9CFA - chains L and H of the 3 polymer chains in the assembly; structure by X-ray diffraction, 3.06 A resolution.

[Chain L]
Protein: Fab eOD-CL04.1 lambda light chain
Source organism: Homo sapiens
Notes: antibody fragment or engineered binder
Sequence (215 residues; row label = number of the first residue in the row; note: 1 number in that range is skipped by the numbering (no residue carries it; nothing is unmodelled there); a row labelled like 27A-27C holds insertion residues (27A, then the next letters in order)):
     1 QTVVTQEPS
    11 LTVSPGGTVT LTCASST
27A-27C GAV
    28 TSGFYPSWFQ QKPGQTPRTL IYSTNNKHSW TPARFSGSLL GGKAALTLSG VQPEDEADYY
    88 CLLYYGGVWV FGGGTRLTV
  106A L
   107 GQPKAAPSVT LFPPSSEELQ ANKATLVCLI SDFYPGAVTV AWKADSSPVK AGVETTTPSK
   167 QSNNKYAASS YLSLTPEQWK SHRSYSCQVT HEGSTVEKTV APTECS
Not modelled in the structure: 1
Disulfide bonds: Cys23-Cys88, Cys134-Cys193

[Chain H]
Protein: Fab eOD-CL04.1 heavy chain
Source organism: Homo sapiens
Notes: antibody fragment or engineered binder
Sequence (219 residues; each row starts with the number of its first residue; note: 3 numbers in that range are skipped by the numbering (no residue carries them; nothing is unmodelled there); a row labelled like 82A-82C holds insertion residues (82A, then the next letters in order)):
     1 EVQLVESGGG LVEPGGSLRL SCAASGFNFS NYGMNWVRQA PGKGLECISY IS
   52A G
    53 SSSTKYYADS VKGRFTISRD NAKNSLYLQM
82A-82C NSL
    83 RDEDTAVYYC ARDHWGL
   101 DYWGQGTLVT VSSASTKGPS VFPLAPSSKS TSGGTAALGC LVKDYFPEPV TVSWNSGALT
   161 SGVHTFPAVL QSSGLYSLSS VVTVPSSSLG TQTYICNVNH KPSNTKVDK
   212 KVEPKSC
Not modelled in the structure: 217-218
Disulfide bonds: Cys22-Cys92, Cys140-Cys196
Glycans and other covalent adducts: N-acetylglucosamine (NAG) linked to Asn28

[Chain L / chain H interface]
Residue-residue contacts (72; chain L residue first):
  Tyr32(L) with Trp97(H)
  Phe36(L) with Leu99(H); Trp103(H)
  Gln38(L) with Gln39(H), hydrogen bond; Tyr91(H)
  Gln42(L) with Tyr91(H)
  Thr43(L) with Tyr91(H); Trp103(H); Gly104(H); Gln105(H), hydrogen bond (side chain-backbone)
  Pro44(L) with Leu45(H), hydrophobic; Tyr91(H); Trp103(H)
  Thr46(L) with Leu99(H), hydrogen bond (side chain-backbone); Asp101(H)
  Tyr49(L) with Trp97(H)
  His55(L) with Asp101(H)
  Trp57(L) with Tyr102(H)
  Tyr87(L) with Gln39(H), hydrogen bond; Lys43(H); Gly44(H); Leu45(H), hydrophobic
  Leu89(L) with Leu99(H), hydrophobic
  Gly94(L) with Tyr58(H)
  Trp96(L) with Asn35(H); Cys47(H), hydrophobic; Asp95(H); Gly98(H)
  Phe98(L) with Val37(H), hydrophobic; Leu45(H); Cys47(H); Leu99(H), hydrophobic; Trp103(H), hydrophobic
  Phe118(L) with Leu124(H), hydrophobic; Ala125(H); Ala137(H); Val181(H), hydrophobic
  Ser121(L) with Phe122(H); Pro123(H)
  Glu123(L) with Phe122(H); Pro123(H)
  Glu124(L) with Phe122(H); Lys143(H)
  Lys129(L) with Lys143(H); Asp144(H)
  Thr131(L) with Lys143(H)
  Val133(L) with Ser179(H)
  Leu135(L) with Phe166(H), hydrophobic; Ser179(H); Val181(H), hydrophobic
  Ile136(L) with Phe166(H)
  Glu160(L) with Leu170(H); Gln171(H); Ser172(H), hydrogen bond (side chain-backbone)
  Thr162(L) with Pro167(H); Ala168(H); Val169(H)
  Ser165(L) with Pro167(H)
  Gln167(L) with His164(H), hydrogen bond
  Ala173(L) with His164(H); Phe166(H), hydrophobic
  Ala174(L) with Phe166(H)
  Ser175(L) with Pro167(H), hydrogen bond (side chain-backbone)
  Tyr177(L) with Leu141(H), hydrophobic; Val169(H), hydrophobic; Ser177(H); Leu178(H); Ser179(H), hydrogen bond (side chain-backbone)
  Thr205(L) with Lys129(H)
  Glu210(L) with Lys129(H), salt bridge
  Ser212(L) with Ser127(H); Lys216(H)
Also at the interface, not in a pair above, chain L (46 interface residues in all): Ser34, Ser50, Gly93, Val95, Gly99, Thr116, Pro119, Ser137, Thr161, Val206, Ala207
Also at the interface, not in a pair above, chain H (46 interface residues in all): Glu46, Pro126, Ser128, Ser130, Leu138

[Overview]
The chain L/chain H interface involves 46 residues from each chain; the contacts include 8 hydrogen bonds and
1 salt bridge. Polar contacts include Glu210(L)-Lys129(H), Gln38(L)-Gln39(H) and Thr43(L)-Gln105(H).
Covalently linked N-acetylglucosamine: at Asn28(H).
Here chain L is Fab eOD-CL04.1 lambda light chain and chain H is Fab eOD-CL04.1 heavy chain, both from Homo
sapiens. Entry 9CFA (Germline-targeting HIV-1 gp120 engineered outer domain eODgt8 in complex with Fab
eOD-CL04.1) was determined by X-ray diffraction.
